7SAT - chains B and C of the 7 polymer chains in the assembly; structure by electron microscopy, 3.90 A resolution.

[Chain B]
Protein: Por secretion system protein porM/gldM
Organism: Porphyromonas gingivalis (strain ATCC 33277 / DSM 20709 / CIP 103683 / JCM 12257 / NCTC 11834 / 2561)
Notes: fragment: Residues 228-516 truncated, C-terminal TEV cleavage site and TwinStrep Tag
Reference sequence: B2RLE8 (B2RLE8_PORG3); residue numbers follow UniProt; this construct covers 1-227
Chain sequence (266 residues; row label = number of the first residue in the row):
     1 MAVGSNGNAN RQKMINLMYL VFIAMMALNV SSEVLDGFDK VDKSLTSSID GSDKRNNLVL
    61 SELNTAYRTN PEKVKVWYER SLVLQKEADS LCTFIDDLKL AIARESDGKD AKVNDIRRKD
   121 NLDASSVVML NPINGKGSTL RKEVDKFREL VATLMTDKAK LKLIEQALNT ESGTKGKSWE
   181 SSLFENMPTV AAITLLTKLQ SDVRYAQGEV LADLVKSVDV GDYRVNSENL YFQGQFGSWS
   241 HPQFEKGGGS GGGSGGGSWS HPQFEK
Disordered / not traced: 1-3, 222-266
Differences from the reference sequence: expression tag (228-266)

[Chain C]
Protein: Por secretion system protein porL/gldL
Organism: Porphyromonas gingivalis (strain ATCC 33277 / DSM 20709 / CIP 103683 / JCM 12257 / NCTC 11834 / 2561)
Reference sequence: B2RLE9 (B2RLE9_PORG3); residue numbers follow UniProt; this construct covers 1-309
Chain sequence (309 residues; each row starts with the number of its first residue):
     1 MGHYRRYKNI LEMYLASHKG RRLLNIVYSW GAAVVILGAL FKLLHLPMGN EMLFVGMITE
    61 FLVFFISGFE KPAMEYHWEE VFPELDSKNP MDRREMEQRR EYLREKAKEA AAYAERPSSV
   121 RLASASLGTQ PQEQPKPATP FQSQLTGILP EEQIQRLSEG IDKLAEAGEQ LARIGRTAAA
   181 MTESYEQMQA DQEGLRLNSQ SYIQQMESLS RNISGLNTIY EIQLKGISSQ IDTIDRINRG
   241 LAHIRDMYDN SVIDSSSFRN ENERMARQLT QLNEVYARLL QALTTNVGLP GMPGNFGASN
   301 PSSSGSSPL
Disordered / not traced: 1, 79-309

[Interface between chain B and chain C]
Contacting residue pairs (15; chain B residue first):
  Asn10(B) with Asn25(C); Ser29(C)
  Arg11(B) with Glu60(C), salt bridge; Val63(C); Phe64(C)
  Met14(B) with Ala32(C), hydrophobic; Val35(C), hydrophobic; Ile36(C), hydrophobic
  Leu17(B) with Ile36(C), hydrophobic
  Met18(B) with Ile36(C), hydrophobic; Ala39(C), hydrophobic
  Val21(B) with Leu43(C), hydrophobic
  Met25(B) with Ala39(C); Lys42(C); Leu43(C), hydrophobic
Interface residues without a listed pair, chain B (8 interface residues in all): Phe22

[Overview]
Chain B and chain C form an interface of 8 and 11 residues respectively, with 1 salt bridge. The salt-bridged
pair is Arg11(B)-Glu60(C).
Chain B is Por secretion system protein porM/gldM and chain C is Por secretion system protein porL/gldL, both
from Porphyromonas gingivalis (strain ATCC 33277 / DSM 20709 / CIP 103683 / JCM 12257 / NCTC 11834 / 2561);
the structure, Structure of PorLM, the proton-powered motor that drives Type IX protein secretion, was
determined by electron microscopy together with 7SAU, 7SAX, 7SAZ and 7SB2 from the same study.
